PDB entry 5EGV | X-ray diffraction, 2.86 A resolution | chains A and C of the 4 polymer chains in the assembly

Chain A:
Name: Estrogen receptor
From: Homo sapiens
Notes: fragment: ligand-binding domain
UniProtKB: P03372 (ESR1_HUMAN); numbering as in UniProt (aligned over 298-554)
Chain sequence (257 residues; each row starts with the number of its first residue):
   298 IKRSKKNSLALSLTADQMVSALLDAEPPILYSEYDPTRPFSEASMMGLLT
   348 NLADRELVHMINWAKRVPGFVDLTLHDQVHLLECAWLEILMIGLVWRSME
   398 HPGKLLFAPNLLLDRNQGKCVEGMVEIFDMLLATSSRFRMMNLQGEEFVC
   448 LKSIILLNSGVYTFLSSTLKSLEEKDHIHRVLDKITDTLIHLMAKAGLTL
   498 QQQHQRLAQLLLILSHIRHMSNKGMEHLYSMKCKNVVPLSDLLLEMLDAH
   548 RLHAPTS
Not modelled in the structure: 298-303, 331-336, 461-470, 549-554
Differences from the reference sequence: engineered mutation S537 (Tyr in P03372)
Residues lining bound ligands: 5OS (3-chloranyl-4-[4-(2-chloranyl-4-oxidanyl-phenyl)furan-3-yl]phenol): M343, L346, T347, L349, A350, E353, L384, L387, M388, L391, F404, M421, I424, L428, L525, L536, L540
What the authors report for this chain:
  - binding site for 5OS: T347, E353

Chain C:
Name: NCOA2
Notes: fragment: Nuclear receptor-interacting peptide
Chain sequence (14 residues; each row starts with the number of its first residue):
   686 KHKILHRLLQDSSS
Not modelled in the structure: 686, 697-699

How chain A and chain C interact:
Pairs across the interface (21; chain A residue first):
  I358(A) with L690(C), hydrophobic; L693(C), hydrophobic; L694(C), hydrophobic
  K362(A) with L693(C), hydrogen bond (side chain-backbone); L694(C); D696(C), hydrogen bond (side chain-backbone)
  L372(A) with H691(C); L694(C), hydrophobic
  Q375(A) with L694(C)
  V376(A) with K688(C); L690(C), hydrophobic; H691(C); L694(C), hydrophobic
  L379(A) with L690(C), hydrophobic
  E380(A) with K688(C), salt bridge; L690(C)
  D538(A) with I689(C)
  L539(A) with I689(C), hydrophobic
  E542(A) with K688(C); I689(C), hydrogen bond (side chain-backbone)
  M543(A) with L690(C), hydrophobic
Interface residues without a listed pair, chain A (12 interface residues in all): F367
Interface residues without a listed pair, chain C (8 interface residues in all): Q695

Overview:
The interface between chain A and chain C involves 12 residues on one side and 8 on the other, with 3 hydrogen
bonds and 1 salt bridge. Among the polar pairs are E380(A)-K688(C), K362(A)-L693(C) and K362(A)-D696(C). Bound
to chain A: compound 5OS. The paper reports a binding site for 5OS at T347(A) and E353(A).
Chain A is Estrogen receptor (Homo sapiens) and chain C is NCOA2; the structure, Crystal Structure of the
ER-alpha Ligand-binding Domain (Y537S) in Complex the 3,4-diaryl-furan derivative
3-chloranyl-4-[4-(2-chloranyl-4-oxidanyl-phenyl)furan-3-yl]phenol, was determined by X-ray diffraction (same
publication as 4ZN7, 4ZNH, 4ZNS, 4ZNT, 4ZNU, 4ZNV and 50 further entries).
